Entry 7NST (electron microscopy, 3.70 A resolution); this record covers chains B and C of the 5 polymer chains in the assembly.

[Chain B (and C)]
Molecule: Outer membrane protein F
From: Escherichia coli (strain K12)
Notes: chain C of this document is another copy of the same molecule, construct and numbering; everything in this record applies to it too
UniProtKB: P02931 (OMPF_ECOLI); residues 1-340 here correspond to UniProt positions 23-362 (UniProt number = residue number + 22)
Sequence (340 residues; each row starts with the number of its first residue):
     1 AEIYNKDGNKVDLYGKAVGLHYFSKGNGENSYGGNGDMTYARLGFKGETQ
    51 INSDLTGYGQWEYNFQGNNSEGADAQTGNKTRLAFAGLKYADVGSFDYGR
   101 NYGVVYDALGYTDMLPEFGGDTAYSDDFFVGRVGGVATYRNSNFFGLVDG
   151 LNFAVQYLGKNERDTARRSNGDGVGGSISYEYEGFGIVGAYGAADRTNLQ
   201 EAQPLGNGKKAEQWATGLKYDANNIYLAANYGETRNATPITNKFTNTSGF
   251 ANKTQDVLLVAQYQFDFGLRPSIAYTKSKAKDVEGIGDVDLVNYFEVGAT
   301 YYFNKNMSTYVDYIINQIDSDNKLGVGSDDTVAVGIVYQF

[Chain B / chain C interface]
Contacting residue pairs (56; chain B residue first):
  Ala1(B) - Tyr4(C)  hydrophobic
  Glu2(B) - Tyr4(C)
  Ile3(B) - Ile3(C)  hydrophobic
  Lys16(B) - Phe45(C)
  Ala17(B) - Phe85(C)
  Gly19(B) - Tyr98(C)
  Leu20(B) - Tyr98(C)  hydrogen bond (backbone-side chain)
  His21(B) - Tyr98(C)  hydrogen bond
  Asp37(B) - Tyr98(C)
  Asp37(B) - Gly99(C)
  Asp37(B) - Gly134(C)
  Asp37(B) - Gly135(C)  hydrogen bond (side chain-backbone)
  Thr39(B) - Ala84(C)  hydrogen bond (side chain-backbone)
  Ala41(B) - Trp61(C)
  Phe65(B) - Trp61(C)  hydrophobic
  Phe65(B) - Tyr63(C)  hydrophobic
  Gln66(B) - Thr81(C)
  Gly67(B) - Thr81(C)
  Gly67(B) - Arg100(C)
  Asn68(B) - Arg163(C)  hydrogen bond (backbone-side chain)
  Asn69(B) - Arg163(C)
  Ser70(B) - Asp126(C)
  Ser70(B) - Arg163(C)
  Ser70(B) - Arg168(C)
  Glu71(B) - Lys80(C)  salt bridge
  Glu71(B) - Arg100(C)  salt bridge
  Glu71(B) - Ser125(C)  hydrogen bond
  Glu71(B) - Asp126(C)  hydrogen bond (backbone-side chain)
  Glu71(B) - Arg132(C)  salt bridge
  Glu71(B) - Arg168(C)
  Gly72(B) - Arg168(C)
  Asp74(B) - Arg163(C)
  Ala75(B) - Asn79(C)
  Ala75(B) - Lys80(C)
  Gln76(B) - Tyr63(C)  hydrogen bond
  Gln76(B) - Gln76(C)
  Gln76(B) - Asn79(C)  hydrogen bond (side chain-backbone)
  Phe303(B) - Ile51(C)
  Phe303(B) - Leu88(C)  hydrophobic
  Asn304(B) - Thr49(C)  hydrogen bond
  Asn304(B) - Ile51(C)
  Asn306(B) - Asn9(C)  hydrogen bond
  Met307(B) - Leu88(C)  hydrophobic
  Ile336(B) - Ala86(C)  hydrophobic
  Ile336(B) - Gly87(C)
  Ile336(B) - Leu88(C)  hydrophobic
  Tyr338(B) - Asn9(C)  hydrogen bond
  Tyr338(B) - Lys10(C)
  Tyr338(B) - Gly47(C)
  Tyr338(B) - Glu48(C)  hydrogen bond (side chain-backbone)
  Tyr338(B) - Thr49(C)
  Tyr338(B) - Gly57(C)
  Tyr338(B) - Tyr58(C)
  Tyr338(B) - Gly59(C)
  Phe340(B) - Val11(C)  hydrophobic
  Phe340(B) - Phe45(C)  hydrophobic
Interface residues without a listed pair, chain B (35 interface residues in all): Gly15, Arg42, Leu43, Asn79, Lys305, Gln339
Interface residues without a listed pair, chain C (39 interface residues in all): Asp7, Leu43, Leu55, Gln60, Asn161

[Overview]
The interface between chain B and chain C involves 35 residues on one side and 39 on the other, with 13
hydrogen bonds and 3 salt bridges. Polar contacts include Glu71(B)-Lys80(C), Glu71(B)-Arg100(C) and
Glu71(B)-Arg132(C).
Both chains are Outer membrane protein F (Escherichia coli (strain K12)). Entry 7NST (ColicinE9 partial
translocation complex) was determined by electron microscopy (same publication as 7NSU).
